PDB entry 8E5H | X-ray diffraction, 1.27 A resolution | chain A

# Chain A
Protein: NADH:flavin oxidoreductase
Organism: Stutzerimonas chloritidismutans AW-1
Reference sequence: V4RWU7 (V4RWU7_PSECO); residues 1-372 here = UniProt positions 1-372
Amino-acid sequence (372 residues; numbered 1 to 372; the number before each row is that of its first residue):
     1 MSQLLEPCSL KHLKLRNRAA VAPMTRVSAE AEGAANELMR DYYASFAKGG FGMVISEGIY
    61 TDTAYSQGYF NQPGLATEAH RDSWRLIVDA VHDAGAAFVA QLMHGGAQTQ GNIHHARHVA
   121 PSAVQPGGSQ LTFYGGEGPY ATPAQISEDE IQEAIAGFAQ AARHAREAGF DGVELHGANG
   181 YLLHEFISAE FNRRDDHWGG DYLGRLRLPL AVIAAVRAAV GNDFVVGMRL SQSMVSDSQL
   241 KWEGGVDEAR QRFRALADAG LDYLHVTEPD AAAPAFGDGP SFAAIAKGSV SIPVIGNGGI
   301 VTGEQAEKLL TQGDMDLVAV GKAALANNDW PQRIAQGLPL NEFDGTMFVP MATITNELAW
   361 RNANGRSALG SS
Unresolved in the structure: 1, 370-372
Small-molecule neighbours: FNR (1-deoxy-1-(7,8-dimethyl-2,4-dioxo-3,4-dihydro-2H-benzo[g]pteridin-1-id-10(5h)-yl)-5-O-phosphonato-D-ribitol): A22, P23, M24, T25, E57, G58, Q101, M103, Y134, H176, N179, R229, T267, N297, G298, G299, I300, A319, V320, G321, K322, F348

# Summary
Bound to chain A: compound FNR.
Chain A is NADH:flavin oxidoreductase (Stutzerimonas chloritidismutans AW-1); the structure, Old Yellow Enzyme
5 (PcOYE5) from Pseudomonas chloritidismutans, was determined by X-ray diffraction together with 8E5I from the
same study.
